Entry 8K26 (electron microscopy, 3.60 A resolution); this record covers chains D and E of the 6 polymer chains in the assembly.

[Chain D (and E)]
Protein: Cas1
From: Vibrio phage ICP1_2004_A
Notes: chain E of this document is another copy of the same molecule, construct and numbering; everything in this record applies to it too
UniProtKB: F1D5W0 (F1D5W0_9CAUD); numbering as in UniProt (aligned over 1-296)
Chain sequence (296 residues; each row starts with the number of its first residue):
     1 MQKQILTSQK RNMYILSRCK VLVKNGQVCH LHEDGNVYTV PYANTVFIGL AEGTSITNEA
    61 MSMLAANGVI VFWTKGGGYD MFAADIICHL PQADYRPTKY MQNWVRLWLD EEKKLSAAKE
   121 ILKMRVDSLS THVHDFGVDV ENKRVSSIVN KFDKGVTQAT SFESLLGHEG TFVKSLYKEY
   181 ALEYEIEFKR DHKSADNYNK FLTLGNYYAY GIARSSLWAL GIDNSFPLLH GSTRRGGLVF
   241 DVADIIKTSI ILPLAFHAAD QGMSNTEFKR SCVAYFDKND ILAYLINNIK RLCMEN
Not modelled in the structure: 76-82 (chain E: 296)

[How chain D and chain E interact]
Contacting residue pairs - 83 pairs, chain D then chain E:
  K20(D) - S55(E)
  L50(D) - N58(E)
  A51(D) - N58(E)  hydrogen bond (backbone-side chain)
  E52(D) - N58(E)
  T54(D) - T57(E)
  T54(D) - N58(E)  hydrogen bond (backbone-backbone)
  S55(D) - I56(E)
  S55(D) - T57(E)
  I56(D) - S55(E)
  I56(D) - I56(E)
  I56(D) - W73(E)
  T57(D) - T54(E)
  T57(D) - S55(E)
  N58(D) - L50(E)
  N58(D) - A51(E)  hydrogen bond (side chain-backbone)
  N58(D) - E52(E)
  N58(D) - G53(E)
  N58(D) - T54(E)  hydrogen bond (backbone-backbone)
  N58(D) - W73(E)
  N58(D) - T74(E)
  N58(D) - F82(E)
  E59(D) - G53(E)
  M61(D) - W73(E)  hydrophobic
  M61(D) - F82(E)
  M61(D) - A83(E)  hydrophobic
  S62(D) - K75(E)  hydrogen bond
  S62(D) - F82(E)
  W73(D) - I56(E)
  W73(D) - T57(E)
  W73(D) - N58(E)
  W73(D) - M61(E)  hydrogen bond
  T74(D) - N58(E)
  K75(D) - N58(E)
  K75(D) - S62(E)  hydrogen bond (backbone-side chain)
  I87(D) - M61(E)
  I87(D) - S62(E)
  I87(D) - A65(E)  hydrophobic
  C88(D) - D85(E)
  H89(D) - M61(E)
  H89(D) - V71(E)
  H89(D) - W73(E)  hydrogen bond
  H89(D) - A84(E)
  L90(D) - F82(E)
  L90(D) - A83(E)
  L90(D) - A84(E)  hydrogen bond (backbone-backbone)
  L90(D) - I86(E)  hydrophobic
  P91(D) - F82(E)
  Q92(D) - M81(E)
  Q92(D) - F82(E)  hydrogen bond (backbone-backbone)
  Q92(D) - R214(E)
  A93(D) - F82(E)  hydrogen bond (backbone-backbone)
  Y95(D) - Y210(E)
  Y95(D) - R214(E)  hydrogen bond
  Y95(D) - N224(E)
  Y95(D) - R235(E)  hydrogen bond (backbone-side chain)
  Y95(D) - G236(E)
  R96(D) - N224(E)
  R96(D) - R235(E)
  P97(D) - R235(E)
  T98(D) - S225(E)
  T98(D) - S232(E)
  T98(D) - R234(E)  hydrogen bond (side chain-backbone)
  T98(D) - R235(E)  hydrogen bond (side chain-backbone)
  M101(D) - S225(E)
  Q102(D) - W108(E)
  W108(D) - R96(E)
  W108(D) - P97(E)  hydrophobic
  L109(D) - Q102(E)
  L109(D) - V105(E)  hydrophobic
  L109(D) - R106(E)
  K114(D) - R96(E)
  D223(D) - I86(E)
  D223(D) - D223(E)
  N224(D) - I86(E)
  S225(D) - I86(E)
  S225(D) - I87(E)  hydrogen bond (side chain-backbone)
  P227(D) - Y95(E)
  G231(D) - A93(E)
  R235(D) - Q92(E)
  R235(D) - A93(E)  hydrogen bond (side chain-backbone)
  R235(D) - D94(E)
  R235(D) - Y95(E)
  G236(D) - Y95(E)
Also at the interface, not in a pair above, chain D (43 interface residues in all): A65, V105, R214, H230, G237
Also at the interface, not in a pair above, chain E (47 interface residues in all): K20, E59, C88, F226, V239

[Overview]
The interface between chain D and chain E involves 43 residues on one side and 47 on the other; the contacts
include 17 hydrogen bonds. Polar pairs include A51(D)-N58(E), S62(D)-K75(E) and W73(D)-M61(E).
Both chains are Cas1 (Vibrio phage ICP1_2004_A). Entry 8K26 (Structure of Cas1-Cas2 complex) was determined by
electron microscopy.
